PDB entry 1DVE | X-ray diffraction, 2.40 A resolution | chain A

# Chain A
Molecule: Heme oxygenase-1
Organism: Rattus norvegicus
Notes: EC 1.14.99.3
Reference sequence: P06762 (HMOX1_RAT); residues 1-267 here = UniProt positions 1-267
Amino-acid sequence (267 residues; row label = number of the first residue in the row):
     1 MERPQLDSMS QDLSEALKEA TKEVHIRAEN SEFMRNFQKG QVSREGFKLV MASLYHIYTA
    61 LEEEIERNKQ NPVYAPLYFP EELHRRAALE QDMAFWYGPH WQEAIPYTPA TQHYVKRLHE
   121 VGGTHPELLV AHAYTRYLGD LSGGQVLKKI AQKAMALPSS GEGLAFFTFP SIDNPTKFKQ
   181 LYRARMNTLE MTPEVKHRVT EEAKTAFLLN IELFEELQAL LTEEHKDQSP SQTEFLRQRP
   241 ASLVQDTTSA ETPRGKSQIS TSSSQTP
Not modelled in the structure: 1-9, 224-267
Bound ions: heme Fe near His-25 (its only coordinating residue here)
Ligand contacts: heme (HEM): Ser-14, Lys-18, His-25, Ala-28, Glu-29, Met-34, Gln-38, Tyr-134, Thr-135, Arg-136, Leu-138, Gly-139, Ser-142, Gly-143, Leu-147, Lys-179, Arg-183, Phe-207, Asn-210, Phe-214
UniProt features mapped onto this chain:
  - binding site (heme b): Lys-18, His-25, Tyr-134, Arg-183
  - site: Asp-140 (Important for catalytic activity)
  - modified residue (Phosphoserine): Ser-229, Ser-242
What the authors report for this chain:
  - heme coordination: His-25
  - binding site for heme: Lys-18, Ala-28, Glu-29, Met-34, Gln-38, Tyr-134, Thr-135, Arg-136, Leu-138, Gly-139, Ser-142, Gly-143, Lys-179, Arg-183, Phe-207, Asn-210, Phe-214
  - conformationally variable residues (loop rearrangement): Leu-141 to Glu-162
  - catalytic residues: Gly-143 (proposed by the authors, not directly observed)

# Summary
Bound to chain A: heme. UniProt lists 4 heme b-binding residues. The paper reports the catalytic residue
Gly-143; a binding site for heme at Lys-18, Ala-28 and Glu-29 among others.
Chain A is Heme oxygenase-1 (Rattus norvegicus); the structure, Crystal structure of rat heme oxygenase-1 in
complex with heme, was determined by X-ray diffraction (same publication as 1DVG).
